PDB entry 7Q00 | X-ray diffraction, 1.74 A resolution | chains C and D of the 4 polymer chains in the assembly

[Chain C (and D)]
Molecule: Serine hydroxymethyltransferase 4
From: Arabidopsis thaliana
Notes: EC 2.1.2.1; chain D of this document is another copy of the same molecule, construct and numbering; everything in this record applies to it too
UniProt: O23254 (GLYC4_ARATH); numbering as in UniProt (aligned over 1-471)
Amino-acid sequence (474 residues; each row starts with the number of its first residue; numbers below 1 keep their minus sign (Ser-2 is residue -2)):
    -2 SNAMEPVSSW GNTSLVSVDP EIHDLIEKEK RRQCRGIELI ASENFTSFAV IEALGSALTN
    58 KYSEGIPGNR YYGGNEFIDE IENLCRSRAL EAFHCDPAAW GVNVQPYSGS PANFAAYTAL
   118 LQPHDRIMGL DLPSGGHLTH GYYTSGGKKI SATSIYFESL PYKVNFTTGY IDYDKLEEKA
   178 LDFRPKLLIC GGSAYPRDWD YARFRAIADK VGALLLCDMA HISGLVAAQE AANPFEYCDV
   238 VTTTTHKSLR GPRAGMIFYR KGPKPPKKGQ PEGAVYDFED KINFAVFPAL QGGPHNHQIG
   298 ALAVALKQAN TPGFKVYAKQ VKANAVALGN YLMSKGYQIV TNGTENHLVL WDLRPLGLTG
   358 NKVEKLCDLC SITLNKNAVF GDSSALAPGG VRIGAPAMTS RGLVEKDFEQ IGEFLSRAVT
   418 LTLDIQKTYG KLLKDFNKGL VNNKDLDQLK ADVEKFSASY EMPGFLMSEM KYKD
Disordered / not traced: -2 to -1
Modified / non-standard residues: Lys244 ((2S)-2-amino-6-[[3-hydroxy-2-methyl-5-(phosphonooxymethyl)pyridin-4-yl]methylideneamino]hexanoic acid; LLP)
Construct notes: expression tag (-2 to 0)
Swiss-Prot annotation at these positions:
  - binding site (L-serine): Ser39, Glu61, Tyr69, His218, Lys244, Arg389
  - binding site (pemetrexed): Ser39, Tyr59, Glu61, Ser105 to Ser107, His134, Ser190, His218, Gly290, Arg389
  - binding site (methotrexate): Lys373
  - modified residue: Met1 (N-acetylmethionine), Lys244 (N6-(pyridoxal phosphate)lysine)

[How chain C and chain D interact]
Pairs across the interface (230; chain C residue first):
  Ala0(C) with Val313(D)
  Met1(C) with Val313(D), hydrophobic; Gln317(D); Thr396(D); Gly399(D); Leu400(D)
  Val4(C) with Ser397(D); Arg398(D); Gly399(D); Glu458(D); Met459(D); Pro460(D)
  Ser5(C) with Glu458(D)
  Trp7(C) with Phe42(D); Ser44(D); Arg247(D); Gln305(D), hydrogen bond (backbone-side chain); Ser397(D); Pro460(D), hydrophobic
  Gly8(C) with Ser44(D); Phe45(D), hydrogen bond (backbone-backbone); Pro460(D); Gly461(D), hydrogen bond (backbone-backbone)
  Asn9(C) with Phe45(D); Met459(D), hydrogen bond (side chain-backbone); Pro460(D); Gly461(D); Phe462(D), hydrogen bond (side chain-backbone); Leu463(D)
  Thr10(C) with Phe45(D); Ala46(D)
  Ser11(C) with Phe45(D); Glu49(D)
  Leu12(C) with Ala46(D); Glu49(D), hydrogen bond (backbone-side chain); Val301(D), hydrophobic
  Val15(C) with Ala46(D), hydrophobic; Lys304(D); Gln305(D)
  Asp16(C) with Arg85(D), salt bridge; Val301(D); Lys304(D)
  Glu18(C) with Leu81(D); Arg85(D), salt bridge
  Ile19(C) with Leu81(D), hydrophobic; Arg85(D); Ala300(D), hydrophobic; Val301(D), hydrophobic
  Leu22(C) with Glu77(D); Ile78(D), hydrophobic
  Ile23(C) with Leu55(D), hydrophobic
  Lys25(C) with Phe74(D)
  Glu26(C) with Leu55(D); Lys58(D); Phe74(D)
  Lys27(C) with Ala54(D)
  Arg29(C) with Lys58(D); Gly71(D), hydrogen bond (side chain-backbone); Phe74(D)
  Gln30(C) with Ala54(D), hydrogen bond (side chain-backbone); Asn57(D), hydrogen bond
  Ile37(C) with Tyr69(D), hydrophobic
  Ser39(C) with Tyr59(D); Tyr69(D)
  Glu40(C) with Asn57(D); Lys58(D); Tyr59(D), hydrogen bond (side chain-backbone)
  Asn41(C) with Asn57(D)
  Phe42(C) with Trp7(D); Asn57(D)
  Thr43(C) with Thr56(D); Asn57(D), hydrogen bond (backbone-side chain)
  Ser44(C) with Trp7(D); Gly8(D)
  Phe45(C) with Gly8(D), hydrogen bond (backbone-backbone); Asn9(D); Thr10(D); Ser11(D)
  Ala46(C) with Thr10(D); Leu12(D); Val15(D), hydrophobic
  Ile48(C) with Gly52(D); Ser53(D)
  Glu49(C) with Ser11(D); Leu12(D), hydrogen bond (side chain-backbone)
  Leu51(C) with Leu51(D); Thr56(D); His294(D)
  Gly52(C) with Ile48(D); Gly52(D)
  Ser53(C) with Ile48(D)
  Ala54(C) with Lys27(D); Gln30(D), hydrogen bond (backbone-side chain); Phe462(D), hydrophobic
  Leu55(C) with Ile23(D), hydrophobic; Glu26(D)
  Thr56(C) with Thr43(D); Leu51(D); Arg250(D), hydrogen bond (backbone-side chain)
  Asn57(C) with Gln30(D), hydrogen bond; Glu40(D); Asn41(D); Phe42(D); Thr43(D), hydrogen bond (side chain-backbone); Arg250(D)
  Lys58(C) with Glu26(D); Arg29(D); Glu40(D), salt bridge; Arg250(D), hydrogen bond (backbone-side chain)
  Tyr59(C) with Ser39(D); Glu40(D), hydrogen bond (backbone-side chain); His243(D), hydrogen bond; Lys244(D); Arg250(D)
  Tyr68(C) with Glu361(D); Lys373(D), hydrogen bond (backbone-side chain)
  Tyr69(C) with Ile37(D), hydrophobic; Glu361(D); Asn372(D)
  Gly70(C) with Asp365(D)
  Gly71(C) with Arg29(D), hydrogen bond (backbone-side chain); Asp365(D), hydrogen bond (backbone-side chain); Thr370(D)
  Phe74(C) with Lys25(D); Glu26(D); Arg29(D)
  Glu77(C) with Leu22(D)
  Ile78(C) with Leu22(D), hydrophobic
  Leu81(C) with Glu18(D); Ile19(D), hydrophobic
  Arg85(C) with Asp16(D), salt bridge; Glu18(D), salt bridge; Ile19(D)
  Tyr104(C) with Tyr104(D), hydrophobic; Ser105(D); Pro108(D), hydrophobic; Lys244(D); His292(D)
  Ser105(C) with Tyr104(D); His292(D), hydrogen bond
  Ser107(C) with Leu287(D); Gln288(D); Gly289(D), hydrogen bond (side chain-backbone)
  Pro108(C) with Tyr104(D), hydrophobic
  Phe111(C) with Phe111(D), hydrophobic; Tyr153(D), hydrophobic
  Thr115(C) with Tyr153(D), hydrogen bond
  Pro120(C) with Ile152(D); Tyr153(D), hydrophobic
  His121(C) with His121(D), hydrogen bond
  Leu135(C) with Pro285(D), hydrophobic
  Lys145(C) with Phe281(D)
  Ile147(C) with Phe281(D), hydrophobic; Pro285(D), hydrophobic; Ala286(D)
  Ser148(C) with Ala286(D)
  Ala149(C) with Ala286(D), hydrogen bond (backbone-backbone); Leu287(D), hydrophobic
  Ile152(C) with Pro120(D)
  Tyr153(C) with Phe111(D), hydrophobic; Thr115(D), hydrogen bond; Pro120(D), hydrophobic; Tyr153(D), hydrophobic; Phe154(D)
  Phe154(C) with Tyr153(D)
  His243(C) with Tyr59(D), hydrogen bond
  Lys244(C) with Tyr59(D); Tyr104(D); Gly289(D); Gly290(D)
  Arg247(C) with Trp7(D)
  Arg250(C) with Thr56(D), hydrogen bond (side chain-backbone); Asn57(D); Lys58(D), hydrogen bond (side chain-backbone); Tyr59(D); His292(D)
  Phe281(C) with Ile147(D), hydrophobic
  Pro285(C) with Leu135(D), hydrophobic; Ile147(D), hydrophobic
  Ala286(C) with Ile147(D); Ser148(D); Ala149(D), hydrogen bond (backbone-backbone)
  Leu287(C) with Ser107(D); Ala149(D), hydrophobic
  Gln288(C) with Ser107(D)
  Gly289(C) with Ser107(D), hydrogen bond (backbone-side chain); Lys244(D)
  Gly290(C) with Lys244(D)
  His292(C) with Tyr104(D); Ser105(D), hydrogen bond; Arg250(D); Gln295(D)
  His294(C) with Leu51(D)
  Gln295(C) with Gln295(D)
  Ala300(C) with Ile19(D), hydrophobic
  Val301(C) with Leu12(D), hydrophobic; Asp16(D); Ile19(D), hydrophobic
  Lys304(C) with Val15(D); Asp16(D)
  Gln305(C) with Trp7(D), hydrogen bond (side chain-backbone); Val15(D)
  Val313(C) with Ala0(D); Met1(D), hydrophobic
  Tyr314(C) with Met1(D), hydrophobic
  Gln317(C) with Met1(D)
  Glu361(C) with Tyr68(D)
  Asp365(C) with Gly70(D); Gly71(D), hydrogen bond (side chain-backbone)
  Thr370(C) with Gly70(D)
  Asn372(C) with Tyr69(D)
  Arg389(C) with Tyr69(D), hydrogen bond
  Thr396(C) with Met1(D)
  Ser397(C) with Val4(D); Trp7(D)
  Arg398(C) with Val4(D)
  Gly399(C) with Val4(D)
  Leu400(C) with Met1(D)
  Glu458(C) with Val4(D)
  Met459(C) with Val4(D); Asn9(D), hydrogen bond (backbone-side chain)
  Pro460(C) with Val4(D); Trp7(D), hydrophobic; Gly8(D); Asn9(D)
  Gly461(C) with Gly8(D), hydrogen bond (backbone-backbone); Asn9(D)
  Phe462(C) with Asn9(D), hydrogen bond (backbone-side chain); Ala54(D), hydrophobic
  Leu463(C) with Asn9(D)
Also at the interface, not in a pair above, chain C (110 interface residues in all): Glu2, Ala50, Ile75, Pro291, Gly297, Gly310, Val401
Also at the interface, not in a pair above, chain D (111 interface residues in all): Glu2, Ser5, Ala50, Ile75, Phe284, Pro291, Gly297, Gly310, Tyr314, Leu371, Val401

[In short]
110 residues of chain C face 111 of chain D across their interface; the contacts include 41 hydrogen bonds and
5 salt bridges. Polar pairs include Asp16(C)-Arg85(D), Glu18(C)-Arg85(D) and Lys58(C)-Glu40(D). From UniProt:
6 L-serine-binding residues, 11 pemetrexed-binding residues and methotrexate-binding residue Lys373(C) on
chain C.
Both chains are Serine hydroxymethyltransferase 4 (Arabidopsis thaliana). Entry 7Q00 (Crystal structure of
serine hydroxymethyltransferase, isoform 4 from Arabidopsis thaliana (SHM4)) was determined by X-ray
diffraction together with 7PZZ, 7QPE and 7QX8 from the same study.
